Entry 8U7U (electron microscopy, 2.16 A resolution); this record covers chains B and C of the 28 polymer chains in the assembly.

# Chain B
Protein: Proteasome subunit alpha type-2
Source organism: Saccharomyces cerevisiae S288C
Notes: EC 3.4.25.1
UniProtKB: P23639 (PSA2_YEAST); numbering as in UniProt (aligned over 1-250)
Sequence (250 residues; numbered 1 to 250; the number before each row is that of its first residue):
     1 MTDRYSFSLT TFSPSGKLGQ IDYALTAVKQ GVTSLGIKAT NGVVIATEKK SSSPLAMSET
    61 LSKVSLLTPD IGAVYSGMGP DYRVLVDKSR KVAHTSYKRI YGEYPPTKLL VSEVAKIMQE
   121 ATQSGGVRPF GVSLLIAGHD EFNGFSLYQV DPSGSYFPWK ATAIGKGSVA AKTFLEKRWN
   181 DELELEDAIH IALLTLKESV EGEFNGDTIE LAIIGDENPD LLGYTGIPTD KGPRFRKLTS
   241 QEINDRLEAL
Disordered / not traced: 1-2
UniProt features mapped onto this chain:
  - cross-link: Lys108 (Glycyl lysine isopeptide (Lys-Gly) (interchain with G-Cter in ubiquitin))

# Chain C
Protein: Proteasome subunit alpha type-3
Source organism: Saccharomyces cerevisiae S288C
Notes: EC 3.4.25.1
UniProtKB: P23638 (PSA3_YEAST); residues 1-258 here = UniProt positions 1-258
Sequence (258 residues; numbered 1 to 258; the number before each row is that of its first residue):
     1 MGSRRYDSRT TIFSPEGRLY QVEYALESIS HAGTAIGIMA SDGIVLAAER KVTSTLLEQD
    61 TSTEKLYKLN DKIAVAVAGL TADAEILINT ARIHAQNYLK TYNEDIPVEI LVRRLSDIKQ
   121 GYTQHGGLRP FGVSFIYAGY DDRYGYQLYT SNPSGNYTGW KAISVGANTS AAQTLLQMDY
   181 KDDMKVDDAI ELALKTLSKT TDSSALTYDR LEFATIRKGA NDGEVYQKIF KPQEIKDILV
   241 KTGITKKDED EEADEDMK
Disordered / not traced: 1, 219-223, 246-258
UniProt features mapped onto this chain:
  - cross-link (Glycyl lysine isopeptide (Lys-Gly)): Lys100 (interchain with G-Cter in ubiquitin), Lys199 (interchain with G-Cter in ubiquitin), Lys231 (interchain with G-Cter in ubiquitin)

# Chain B / chain C interface
Residue-residue contacts - 63 pairs, chain B then chain C:
  Arg4(B) - Ser3(C)  hydrogen bond (backbone-side chain)
  Tyr5(B) - Ser3(C)
  Tyr5(B) - Tyr6(C)
  Ser6(B) - Gly126(C)
  Ser6(B) - Leu128(C)
  Phe7(B) - Ser3(C)
  Phe7(B) - Tyr6(C)
  Phe7(B) - Asp7(C)
  Phe7(B) - Gly127(C)
  Ser8(B) - Gly127(C)  hydrogen bond (backbone-backbone)
  Ser8(B) - Leu128(C)
  Ser8(B) - Arg129(C)
  Thr10(B) - Arg129(C)
  Thr11(B) - Gln21(C)
  Phe12(B) - Gln21(C)  hydrogen bond (backbone-side chain)
  Phe12(B) - Tyr24(C)  hydrophobic
  Phe12(B) - Ala25(C)  hydrophobic
  Phe12(B) - Ser28(C)
  Phe12(B) - Pro130(C)
  Phe12(B) - Gly132(C)
  Ser13(B) - Tyr24(C)
  Pro14(B) - Tyr24(C)  hydrophobic
  Pro14(B) - Glu27(C)
  Ser15(B) - Glu27(C)
  Gly16(B) - Tyr24(C)
  Gly16(B) - Ser28(C)  hydrogen bond (backbone-side chain)
  Leu18(B) - Leu80(C)  hydrophobic
  Leu18(B) - Arg129(C)
  Lys38(B) - Glu58(C)  salt bridge
  Lys108(B) - Thr61(C)
  Lys108(B) - Thr63(C)  hydrogen bond
  Ser112(B) - Glu85(C)  hydrogen bond
  Lys116(B) - Ile86(C)
  Gln119(B) - Ala82(C)
  Gln119(B) - Asp83(C)  hydrogen bond
  Gln119(B) - Ile86(C)
  Gln119(B) - Arg129(C)
  Thr122(B) - Arg129(C)  hydrogen bond (backbone-side chain)
  Gln123(B) - Tyr122(C)
  Gln123(B) - Leu128(C)
  Gln123(B) - Arg129(C)  hydrogen bond (side chain-backbone)
  Gln123(B) - Pro130(C)
  Gln123(B) - Phe131(C)
  Gly125(B) - Leu128(C)
  Ser153(B) - Ala82(C)
  Gly154(B) - Ala82(C)
  Tyr156(B) - Glu85(C)  hydrogen bond
  Pro158(B) - Leu57(C)
  Pro158(B) - Glu58(C)  hydrogen bond (backbone-backbone)
  Pro158(B) - Thr61(C)
  Pro158(B) - Ser62(C)
  Trp159(B) - Ser54(C)
  Trp159(B) - Leu56(C)
  Trp159(B) - Leu57(C)  hydrophobic
  Lys160(B) - Thr55(C)  hydrogen bond (side chain-backbone)
  Lys160(B) - Leu56(C)  hydrogen bond (backbone-backbone)
  Lys160(B) - Leu57(C)
  Lys160(B) - Glu58(C)
  Ala161(B) - Leu56(C)
  Lys172(B) - Leu56(C)
  Glu176(B) - Ser54(C)
  Glu176(B) - Thr55(C)  hydrogen bond
  Glu176(B) - Leu56(C)
Other interface residues (no listed pair), chain B (35 interface residues in all): Ser124, Ser155, Phe157, Leu175, Trp179
Other interface residues (no listed pair), chain C (33 interface residues in all): Ser8, Thr10, His31, Val52

# Summary
Chain B and chain C form an interface of 35 and 33 residues respectively, with 14 hydrogen bonds and 1 salt
bridge. Among the polar pairs are Lys38(B)-Glu58(C), Arg4(B)-Ser3(C) and Phe12(B)-Gln21(C).
Chain B is Proteasome subunit alpha type-2 and chain C is Proteasome subunit alpha type-3, both from
Saccharomyces cerevisiae S288C; the structure, Proteasome 20S Core Particle from Beta 3 D205 deletion, was
determined by electron microscopy together with 8U6Y from the same study.
